PDB entry 5Z3U | electron microscopy, 4.31 A resolution (low resolution: residue-level contacts below are approximate; hydrogen-bond / salt-bridge calls are withheld) | chains E and J of the 11 polymer chains in the assembly

[Chain E]
Protein: Histone H3.2
Source organism: Xenopus laevis
UniProtKB: P84233 (H32_XENLA); residues 1-135 here correspond to UniProt positions 2-136 (UniProt number = residue number + 1)
Sequence (135 residues; numbered 1 to 135; the number before each row is that of its first residue):
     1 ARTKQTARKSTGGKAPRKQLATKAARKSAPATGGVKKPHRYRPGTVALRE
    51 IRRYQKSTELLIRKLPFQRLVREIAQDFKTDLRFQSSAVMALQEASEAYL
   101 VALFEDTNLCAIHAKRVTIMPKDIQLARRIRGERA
Not modelled in the structure: 1-39, 135
Differences from the reference sequence: conflict Ala102 (Gly103 in P84233)
Swiss-Prot annotation at these positions:
  - modified residue: Arg2 (Asymmetric dimethylarginine), Thr3 (Phosphothreonine), Lys4 (Allysine), Gln5 (5-glutamyl dopamine), Thr6 (Phosphothreonine), Arg8 (Citrulline), Lys9 (N6,N6,N6-trimethyllysine), Ser10 (ADP-ribosylserine), Thr11 (Phosphothreonine), Lys14 (N6-(2-hydroxyisobutyryl)lysine), Arg17 (Asymmetric dimethylarginine), Lys18 (N6-(2-hydroxyisobutyryl)lysine), Lys23 (N6-(2-hydroxyisobutyryl)lysine), Arg26 (Citrulline), Lys27 (N6,N6,N6-trimethyllysine), Ser28 (ADP-ribosylserine), Lys36 (N6,N6,N6-trimethyllysine), Lys37 (N6-methyllysine), Tyr41 (Phosphotyrosine), Lys56 (N6,N6,N6-trimethyllysine) and 8 more in UniProt
  - lipidation: Cys110 (S-palmitoyl cysteine)

[Chain J]
Molecule: 167-nt DNA strand
Sequence (167 nucleotides; row label = number of the first residue in the row; numbers below 1 keep their minus sign (DA-19 is residue -19)):
   -19 ATCGTACTTCTCGACAAGCTTCAGGATGTATATATCTGACACGTGCCTGG
    31 AGACTAGGGAGTAATCCCCTTGGCGGTTAAAACGCGGGGGACAGCGCGTA
    81 CGTGCGTTTAAGCGGTGCTAGAGCTGTCTACGACCAATTGAGCGGCCTCG
   131 GCACCGGGATTCTCGAT
Not modelled in the structure: -19 to 0, 147

[Interface between chain E and chain J]
Residue-residue contacts - 20 pairs, chain E then chain J:
  Arg40(E) - DT83(J)
  Arg40(E) - DG84(J)
  Tyr41(E) - DT7(J)
  Tyr41(E) - DG84(J)
  Pro43(E) - DT83(J)
  Gly44(E) - DG82(J)
  Gly44(E) - DT83(J)
  Thr45(E) - DT83(J)
  Val46(E) - DT83(J)
  Ala47(E) - DT83(J)
  Arg49(E) - DG8(J)
  Arg49(E) - DT9(J)
  Arg63(E) - DA91(J)
  Arg63(E) - DG92(J)
  Lys64(E) - DG92(J)
  Leu65(E) - DG92(J)
  Pro66(E) - DA91(J)
  Arg69(E) - DA91(J)
  Arg83(E) - DA100(J)
  Arg83(E) - DG101(J)
Other interface residues (no listed pair), chain E (15 interface residues in all): Arg42

[In short]
Chain E and chain J form an interface of 15 and 10 residues respectively.
Chain E is Histone H3.2 (Xenopus laevis) and chain J is a 167-nt DNA strand; the structure, Structure of
Snf2-nucleosome complex at shl2 in ADP BeFx state, was determined by electron microscopy (same publication as
5Z3V, 5Z3L, 5Z3O, 6IY2 and 6IY3).
